3Q7C - chain A; structure by X-ray diffraction, 1.50 A resolution.

== Chain A ==
Protein: Nucleoprotein
From: Lassa virus
Reference sequence: P13699 (NCAP_LASSJ); residue numbers follow UniProt; this construct covers 342-569
Amino-acid sequence (243 residues; each row starts with the number of its first residue):
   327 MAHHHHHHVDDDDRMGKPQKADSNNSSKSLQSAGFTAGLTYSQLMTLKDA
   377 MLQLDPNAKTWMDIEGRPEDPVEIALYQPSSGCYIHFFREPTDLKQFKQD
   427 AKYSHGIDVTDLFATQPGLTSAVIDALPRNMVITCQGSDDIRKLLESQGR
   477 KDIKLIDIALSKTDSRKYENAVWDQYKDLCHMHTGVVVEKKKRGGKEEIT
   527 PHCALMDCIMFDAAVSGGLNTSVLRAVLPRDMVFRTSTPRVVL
Unresolved in the structure: 327-359, 548
Sequence notes: expression tag (327-341)
UniProt features mapped onto this chain:
  - binding site (Mn(2+)): D389, E391, D533
  - binding site (Zn(2+)): E399, C506, H509, C529
  - site: D466 (Important for exonuclease activity)
  - mutagenesis: D389 (D389A: Loss of RNase activity), E391 (E391A: Loss of RNase activity), D466 (D466A: Loss of RNase activity)
Metal / ion sites: Mn2+: D389, E391, D533; Zn2+: E399, C506, H509, C529
From the paper describing this entry:
  - Mn2+ coordination: D389, E391, D533
  - mutagenesis - R393A: unchanged catalytic activity
  - mutagenesis - K516A/K517A/K518A/R519A: decreased catalytic activity
  - mutagenesis - R393A: unchanged signaling in response to IRF-3 translocation

== Summary ==
E399, C506, H509 and C529 coordinate Zn2+. The Mn2+ site is built by D389, E391 and D533. UniProt lists 3
Mn2+-binding residues, 4 Zn2+-binding residues and 3 mutagenesis sites. The paper reports that
K516A/K517A/K518A/R519A reduce catalytic activity; Mn2+ coordination by D389, E391 and D533.
Chain A is Nucleoprotein (Lassa virus); the structure, Exonuclease domain of Lassa virus nucleoprotein bound
to manganese, was determined by X-ray diffraction (same publication as 3Q7B).
